2F5Z - chains B and K of the 3 polymer chains in the assembly; structure by X-ray diffraction, 2.18 A resolution.

# Chain B
Protein: Dihydrolipoyl dehydrogenase
Source organism: Homo sapiens
Notes: EC 1.8.1.4; fragment: Dihydrolipoyl dehydrogenase, residues 36-509
UniProtKB: P09622 (DLDH_HUMAN); residues 1-474 here correspond to UniProt positions 36-509 (UniProt number = residue number + 35)
Amino-acid sequence (474 residues; numbered 1 to 474; the number before each row is that of its first residue):
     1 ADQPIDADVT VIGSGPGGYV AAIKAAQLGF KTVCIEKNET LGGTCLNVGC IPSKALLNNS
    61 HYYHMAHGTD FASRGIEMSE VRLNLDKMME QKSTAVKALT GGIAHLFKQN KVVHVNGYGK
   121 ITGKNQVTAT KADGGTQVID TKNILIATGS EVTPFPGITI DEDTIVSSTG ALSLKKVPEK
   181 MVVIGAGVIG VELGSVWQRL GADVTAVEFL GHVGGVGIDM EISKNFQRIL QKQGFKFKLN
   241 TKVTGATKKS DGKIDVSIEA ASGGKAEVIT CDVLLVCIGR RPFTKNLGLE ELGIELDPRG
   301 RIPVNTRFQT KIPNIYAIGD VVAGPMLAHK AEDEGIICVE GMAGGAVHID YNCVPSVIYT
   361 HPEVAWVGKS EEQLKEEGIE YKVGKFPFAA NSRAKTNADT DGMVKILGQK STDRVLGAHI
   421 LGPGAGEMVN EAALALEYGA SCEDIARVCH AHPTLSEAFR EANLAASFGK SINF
Not modelled in the structure: 1-3
Disulfide bonds: Cys45-Cys50
Small-molecule neighbours: FAD (flavin-adenine dinucleotide): Ile12, Gly13, Ser14, Gly15, Pro16, Gly17, Gly18, Ile35, Glu36, Lys37, Asn38, Gly42, Gly43, Thr44, Cys45, Val48, Gly49, Cys50, Ser53, Lys54, Gly117, Tyr118, Gly119, Ala147, Thr148, Gly149, Ser150, Ser168, Leu172, Ile189, Arg280, Phe283, Leu287, Ile318, Gly319, Asp320, Met326, Leu327, Ala328, His329, Ala331, Tyr359
What the authors report for this chain:
  - disease-associated variants - E340K, D444V: abolished binding to Pyruvate dehydrogenase protein X component (chain K)
  - disease-associated variants - R447G, R460G: decreased binding to Pyruvate dehydrogenase protein X component (chain K)
  - disease-associated variants - E340K, D444V, R447G: decreased catalytic activity (PDC activity)
  - disease-associated variants - E340K, D444V, R447G, R460G: unchanged binding to dimerization of human E3

# Chain K
Protein: Pyruvate dehydrogenase protein X component
Source organism: Homo sapiens
Notes: fragment: E3-binding domain, residues 173-230
UniProtKB: O00330 (ODPX_HUMAN); residues 120-177 here correspond to UniProt positions 173-230 (UniProt number = residue number + 53)
Amino-acid sequence (64 residues; row label = number of the first residue in the row):
   120 GEHIPGTLRF RLSPAARNIL EKHSLDASQG TATGPRGIFT KEDALKLVQL KQTGKILEHH
   180 HHHH
Not modelled in the structure: 120-129, 173-183
Sequence notes: engineered mutation Gly120 (Lys173 in O00330), Leu176 (Thr229 in O00330); expression tag (178-183)

# How chain B and chain K interact
Residue-residue contacts - 15 pairs, chain B then chain K:
  Thr412(B) - Glu161(K)
  Asp413(B) - Lys160(K)  salt bridge
  Glu437(B) - Pro154(K)
  Tyr438(B) - Arg130(K)
  Tyr438(B) - Pro154(K)
  Tyr438(B) - Arg155(K)
  Gly439(B) - Pro154(K)
  Ser441(B) - Lys160(K)
  Glu443(B) - Ala134(K)
  Glu443(B) - Lys160(K)  salt bridge
  Asp444(B) - Ser132(K)  hydrogen bond
  Asp444(B) - Pro133(K)
  Asp444(B) - Ala134(K)
  Arg447(B) - Ala134(K)
  Arg447(B) - Asn137(K)
Interface residues without a listed pair, chain B (12 interface residues in all): Arg414, Val448, Ser467
Interface residues without a listed pair, chain K (12 interface residues in all): Ala135, Ile138, Ile157
The authors on this interface:
  - residue pairs: Arg130(K)-Tyr438(B) (hydrogen bond), Ser132(K)-Asp444(B) (hydrogen bond), Pro133(K)-Asp444(B) (backbone contact), Asn137(K)-Arg447(B), Lys160(K)-Glu443(B) (hydrogen bond), Lys160(K)-Asp413(B) (hydrogen bond), Glu161(K)-Thr412(B)
  - hot spots on chain K (mutagenesis) - S132A, P133A, A134M, N137A, I157A: abolished binding to Dihydrolipoyl dehydrogenase (chain B)
  - hot spots on chain K (mutagenesis) - R130A, R136A, E140A, R155A, K160A, E161A: decreased binding to Dihydrolipoyl dehydrogenase (chain B)

# In short
Chain B and chain K each contribute 12 residues to their interface, with 1 hydrogen bond and 2 salt bridges.
Polar contacts include Asp413(B)-Lys160(K), Glu443(B)-Lys160(K) and Asp444(B)-Ser132(K). The paper describes
hydrogen bonds between Arg130(K) and Tyr438(B), Ser132(K) and Asp444(B) and Lys160(K) and Glu443(B) among
others; a backbone contact between Pro133(K) and Asp444(B); contacts between Asn137(K) and Arg447(B) and
Glu161(K) and Thr412(B). From the paper: R130A, R136A and E140A of chain K, among others, reduce binding to
Dihydrolipoyl dehydrogenase (chain B); S132A, P133A and A134M of chain K, among others, abolish binding to
Dihydrolipoyl dehydrogenase (chain B); 15 substitutions were tested in all.
Chain B is Dihydrolipoyl dehydrogenase and chain K is Pyruvate dehydrogenase protein X component, both from
Homo sapiens; the structure, Crystal Structure of Human Dihydrolipoamide Dehydrogenase (E3) Complexed to the
E3-Binding Domain of Human E3-Binding Protein, was determined by X-ray diffraction together with 2F60 from the
same study.
